PDB entry 8QXO | electron microscopy, 3.43 A resolution | chains A and D of the 4 polymer chains in the assembly

# Chain A (and D)
Molecule: Deoxynucleoside triphosphate triphosphohydrolase SAMHD1
From: Homo sapiens
Notes: chain D of this document is another copy of the same molecule, construct and numbering; everything in this record applies to it too
UniProtKB: Q9Y3Z3 (SAMH1_HUMAN); numbering as in UniProt (aligned over 1-626)
Amino-acid sequence (626 residues; each row starts with the number of its first residue):
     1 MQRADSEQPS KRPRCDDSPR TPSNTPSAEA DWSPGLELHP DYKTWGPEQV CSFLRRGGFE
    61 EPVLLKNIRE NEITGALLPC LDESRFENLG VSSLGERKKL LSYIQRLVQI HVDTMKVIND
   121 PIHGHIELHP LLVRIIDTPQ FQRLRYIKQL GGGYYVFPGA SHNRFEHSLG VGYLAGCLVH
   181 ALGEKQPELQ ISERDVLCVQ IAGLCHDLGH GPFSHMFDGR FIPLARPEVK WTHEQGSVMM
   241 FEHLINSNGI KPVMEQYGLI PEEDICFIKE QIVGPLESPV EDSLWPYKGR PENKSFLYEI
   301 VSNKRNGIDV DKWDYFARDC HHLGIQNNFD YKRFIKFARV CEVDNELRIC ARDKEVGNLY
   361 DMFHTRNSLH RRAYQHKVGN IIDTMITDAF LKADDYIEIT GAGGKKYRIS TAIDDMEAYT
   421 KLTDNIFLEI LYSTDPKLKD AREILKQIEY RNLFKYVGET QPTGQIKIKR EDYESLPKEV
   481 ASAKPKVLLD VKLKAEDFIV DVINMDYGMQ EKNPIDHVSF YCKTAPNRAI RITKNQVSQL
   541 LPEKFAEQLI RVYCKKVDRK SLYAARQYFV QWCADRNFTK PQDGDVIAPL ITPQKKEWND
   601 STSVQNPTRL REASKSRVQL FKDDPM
Not modelled in the structure: 1-113, 277-283, 507-546, 578-626 (chain D: 1-113, 277-283, 578-626)
Bound ions: Fe ion: H167, H206, D207, D311
Residues lining bound ligands:
  - 2'-deoxyadenosine 5'-triphosphate (DTP): K116, V117, I118, N119, H125
  - GTP (guanosine-5'-triphosphate): Y155, V156, P158, V378, R451, L453
  - GTP: K116, V117, I118, V133, I136, D137, Q142, R145, F165
Swiss-Prot annotation at these positions:
  - active site: H233
  - binding site (GTP): K116, V117, D137, Q142, R145, R451, K455, K523
  - binding site (dATP): N119, Q149, V156, R164, H210, H215, K312, Y315, D319, R333, R352, K354, N358, R366, Q375, H376, K377, K523
  - binding site (dCTP): N119, Q149, V156, R164, H210, H215, K312, Y315, D319, R333, R352, K354, R366, R372, Q375, H376, K377, K523
  - binding site (dGTP): N119, Q149, L150, V156, R164, K312, Y315, D319, R333, R352, K354, N358, R366, Y374, Q375, H376, K377, K523
  - binding site (dTTP): N119, Q149, V156, R164, H210, H215, K312, Y315, D319, R333, R352, K354, Q375, H376, K377, K523
  - binding site (Mn(2+)): H167, H206, D207, D311
  - modified residue: M1 (N-acetylmethionine), S18 (Phosphoserine), T21 (Phosphothreonine), T25 (Phosphothreonine), S33 (Phosphoserine), S93 (Phosphoserine), T592 (Microbial infection: Phosphothreonine)
  - cross-link (Glycyl lysine isopeptide (Lys-Gly)): K467 (interchain with G-Cter in SUMO2), K469 (interchain with G-Cter in SUMO2), K492 (interchain with G-Cter in SUMO2), K622 (interchain with G-Cter in SUMO2)
  - natural variant: D120 to H123 (deletion: In AGS5), H123 (H123P: In AGS5), R143 (R143C: In AGS5; R143H: In AGS5), R145 (R145Q: In AGS5), H167 (H167Y: In AGS5), I201 (I201N: In AGS5 and CHBL2), G209 (G209S: In AGS5), M254 (M254V: In AGS5), R290 (R290H: In AGS5), L369 (L369S: In AGS5), M385 (M385V: In AGS5), I448 (I448T: In AGS5), 1 further natural variant entry in UniProt
  - mutagenesis: L77 (L77F: Increased stability of the tetramer and increased deoxynucleoside triphosphate (dNTPase) activity; when associated with F-77 and F-80 and R-111), C80 (C80F: Increased stability of the tetramer and increased deoxynucleoside triphosphate (dNTPase) activity; when associated with F-77 and R-111), H111 (H111R: Increased stability of the tetramer and increased deoxynucleoside triphosphate (dNTPase) activity; when associated with F-77 and F-80), D137 (D137A: Impairs homotetramerization and nearly abolishes dNTPase activity), Q142 (Q142E/A: Impairs homotetramerization and nearly abolishes dNTPase activity; when associated with K-145), R143 (R143A: Abolished ability to restrict infection by viruses), R145 (R145A: Impairs homotetramerization and nearly abolishes dNTPase activity. Abolished ability to restrict infection by viruses; R145K: Impairs homotetramerization and nearly abolishes dNTPase activity ...), Q149 (Q149A: Abolished dNTPase activity without affecting homotetramerization. Abolished dNTPase activity; when associated with A-319), R164 (R164A: Abolished ability to restrict infection by viruses), H167 (H167A: Abolished ability to restrict infection by viruses), H206 to D207 (Abolishes zinc binding and dNTPase activity. Does not affect ability to promote DNA end resection at stalled replication forks), H206 (H206A: Abolished ability to restrict infection by viruses), 33 further mutagenesis entries in UniProt
Reported in the primary citation:
  - conformationally variable residues (order/disorder transition): Y507 to F545
  - catalytic residues: H215
  - mutagenesis - R164A, H215A: abolished catalytic activity
  - mutagenesis - R366A (300-fold), Q375A (15 to 20-fold), Q375N (15 to 20-fold): decreased catalytic activity

# Interface between chain A and chain D
Residue-residue contacts (5; chain A residue first):
  V117(A) with F337(D), hydrophobic
  H125(A) with R333(D), hydrogen bond
  R333(A) with H125(D), hydrogen bond
  K336(A) with H125(D), hydrogen bond (side chain-backbone); E127(D), salt bridge
Also at the interface, not in a pair above, chain A (5 interface residues in all): E127
Also at the interface, not in a pair above, chain D (5 interface residues in all): K336

# In short
The chain A/chain D interface involves 5 residues from each chain; the contacts include 3 hydrogen bonds and 1
salt bridge. Polar pairs include K336(A)-E127(D), H125(A)-R333(D) and K336(A)-H125(D). The paper reports the
catalytic residue H215(A); R366A, Q375A and Q375N of chain A reduce catalytic activity; 5 substitutions were
tested in all.
Both chains are Deoxynucleoside triphosphate triphosphohydrolase SAMHD1 (Homo sapiens). Entry 8QXO (Cryo-EM
structure of tetrameric human SAMHD1 State V - Depleted relaxed) was determined by electron microscopy,
deposited together with 8QXJ, 8QXK, 8QXL, 8QXM and 8QXN.
